PDB entry 1EIL | X-ray diffraction, 2.00 A resolution | chain A

== Chain A ==
Molecule: 2,3-dihydroxybiphenyl 1,2-dioxygenase
Organism: Pseudomonas sp
Notes: EC 1.13.11.39
Reference sequence: P17297 (BPHC_PSES1); numbering as in UniProt (aligned over 1-292)
Chain sequence (292 residues; each row starts with the number of its first residue):
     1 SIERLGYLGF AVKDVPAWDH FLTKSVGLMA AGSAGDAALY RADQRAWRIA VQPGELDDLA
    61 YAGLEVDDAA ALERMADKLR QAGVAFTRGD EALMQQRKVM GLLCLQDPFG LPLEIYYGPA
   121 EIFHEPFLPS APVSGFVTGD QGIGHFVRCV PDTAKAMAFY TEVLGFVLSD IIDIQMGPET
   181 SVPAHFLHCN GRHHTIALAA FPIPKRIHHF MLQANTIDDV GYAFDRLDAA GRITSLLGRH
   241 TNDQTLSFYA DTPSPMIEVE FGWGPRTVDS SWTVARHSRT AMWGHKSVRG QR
Disordered / not traced: 290-292
Bound ions: Fe ion: H145, H209, E260

== Overview ==
H145, H209 and E260 coordinate a Fe ion ion.
Chain A is 2,3-dihydroxybiphenyl 1,2-dioxygenase (Pseudomonas sp); the structure,
2,3-dihydroxybiphenyl-1,2-dioxygenase, was determined by X-ray diffraction, deposited together with 1EIQ and
1EIR.
